2V9A - chain A; structure by X-ray diffraction, 2.00 A resolution.

Chain A:
Molecule: Sensor kinase cita
From: Klebsiella pneumoniae
Notes: EC 2.7.13.3; fragment: periplasmic ligand binding domain, residues 45-176
Reference sequence: P52687 (CITA_KLEPN); residues 2-133 here correspond to UniProt positions 45-176 (UniProt number = residue number + 43)
Chain sequence (133 residues; each row starts with the number of its first residue):
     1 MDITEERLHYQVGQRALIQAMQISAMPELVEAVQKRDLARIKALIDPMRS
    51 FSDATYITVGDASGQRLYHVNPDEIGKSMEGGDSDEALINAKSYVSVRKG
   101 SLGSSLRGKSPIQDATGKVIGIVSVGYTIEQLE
Not modelled in the structure: 1-3, 68-89, 131-133
Curated features (UniProtKB/Swiss-Prot):
  - binding site (citrate): R66, H69, R107, K109
From the paper describing this entry:
  - conformationally variable residues (loop rearrangement, order/disorder transition): T58, R66, Y68 to I89, G100 to G103, S124, I129
  - contacts within the chain: S104-I129 (backbone contact)

Summary:
UniProt lists 4 citrate-binding residues. From the paper: conformational variability at T58, R66 and Y68 among
others; contacts within the chain involving S104 and I129.
Chain A is Sensor kinase cita (Klebsiella pneumoniae); the structure, Structure of Citrate-free Periplasmic
Domain of Sensor Histidine Kinase CitA, was determined by X-ray diffraction together with 2J80 from the same
study.
